PDB entry 4ZIO | X-ray diffraction, 2.00 A resolution | chain A

[Chain A]
Protein: mCherry
UniProtKB: X5DSL3 (X5DSL3_ANAMA); residues 6-224 here correspond to UniProt positions 11-229 (UniProt number = residue number + 5)
Chain sequence (217 residues; each row starts with the number of its first residue; note: 2 numbers in that range are skipped by the numbering (no residue carries them; nothing is unmodelled there)):
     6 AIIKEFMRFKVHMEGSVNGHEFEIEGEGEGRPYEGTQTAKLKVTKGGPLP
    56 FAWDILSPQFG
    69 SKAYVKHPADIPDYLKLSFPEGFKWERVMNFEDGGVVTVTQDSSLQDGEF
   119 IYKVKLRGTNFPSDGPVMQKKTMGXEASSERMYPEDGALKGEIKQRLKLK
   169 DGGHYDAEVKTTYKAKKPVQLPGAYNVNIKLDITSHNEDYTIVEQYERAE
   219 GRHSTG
Construct notes: chromophore (66, 66, 66); conflict HOX_143 (Trp148 in X5DSL3)
Modified / non-standard residues: G66 (chromophore; CH6); HOX (4-amino-L-phenylalanine) at position 143
Covalent attachments: covalent link G66-S69

[Summary]
Chain A is mCherry; the structure, Irradiated state of mCherry143azF, was determined by X-ray diffraction,
deposited together with 4ZIN.
